6AGB - chains A and J of the 11 polymer chains in the assembly; structure by electron microscopy, 3.48 A resolution.

# Chain A
Molecule: Ribonuclease P RNA
Organism: Saccharomyces cerevisiae (strain ATCC 204508 / S288c)
Sequence (369 nucleotides; numbered 1 to 369; the number before each row is that of its first residue):
     1 GUGGAACAGU GGUAAUUCCU ACGAUUAAGA AACCUGUUUA CAGAAGGAUC CCCACCUAUG
    61 GGCGGGUUAU CAGAUAUUAU CAGGUGGGAA AUUCGGUGGA ACACAGUGGA GCCUUGUCCU
   121 CCGGGUUAAU GUCGCUUUUG GCAUUGGCCC CUGCUCCUGA GAGAAGAAAU AUACUGGGGA
   181 ACCAGUCUUU ACCGACCGUU GUUAUCAGAA AUUCACGGAG UUCGGCCUAG GUCGGACUCC
   241 GAUGGGAACG GCAACGGUUG UUCCGUUUGA CUUGUCGCCC GCUACGGCGU GAGCGUCAAG
   301 GUCUGUUGAG UGCAAUCGUA GGACGUCAUU AGUGGCGAAC CCGAUACCGA UUACUGCUGC
   361 UGUUCCAGC

# Chain J
Name: Ribonuclease P/MRP protein subunit RPP1
Organism: Saccharomyces cerevisiae (strain ATCC 204508 / S288c)
Notes: EC 3.1.26.5
UniProt: P38786 (RPP1_YEAST); residues 1-293 here = UniProt positions 1-293
Amino-acid sequence (293 residues; row label = number of the first residue in the row):
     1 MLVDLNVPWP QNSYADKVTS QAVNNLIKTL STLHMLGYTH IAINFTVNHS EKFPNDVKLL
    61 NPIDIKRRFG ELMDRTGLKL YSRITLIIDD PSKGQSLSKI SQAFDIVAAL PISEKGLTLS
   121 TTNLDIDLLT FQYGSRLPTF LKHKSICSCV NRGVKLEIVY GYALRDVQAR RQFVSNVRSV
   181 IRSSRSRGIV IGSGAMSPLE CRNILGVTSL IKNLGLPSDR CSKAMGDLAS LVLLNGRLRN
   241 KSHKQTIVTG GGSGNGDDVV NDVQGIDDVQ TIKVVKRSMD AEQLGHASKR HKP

# Chain A / chain J interface
Residue-residue contacts (10):
  U92(A) with Lys144(J), salt bridge to the phosphate
  A339(A) with Arg220(J), salt bridge to the phosphate
  C340(A) with Arg185(J), phosphate contact; Arg187(J), hydrogen bond to the phosphate
  C341(A) with Cys147(J), hydrogen bond to the phosphate; Arg185(J), salt bridge to the phosphate; Arg187(J), salt bridge to the phosphate
  C342(A) with Arg185(J), salt bridge to the phosphate
  C365(A) with His286(J), sugar contact
  C366(A) with Ser288(J), phosphate contact
Other interface residues (no listed pair), chain A (8 interface residues in all): A91
Other interface residues (no listed pair), chain J (8 interface residues in all): Lys289

# In short
Chain A and chain J each contribute 8 residues to their interface; the contacts include 2 hydrogen bonds and 5
salt bridges. Polar contacts include C340(A)-Arg187(J), C341(A)-Cys147(J) and U92(A)-Lys144(J).
Here chain A is Ribonuclease P RNA and chain J is Ribonuclease P/MRP protein subunit RPP1, both from
Saccharomyces cerevisiae (strain ATCC 204508 / S288c). Entry 6AGB (Cryo-EM structure of yeast Ribonuclease P)
was determined by electron microscopy (same publication as 6AH3).
